PDB entry 6NBY | electron microscopy, 3.10 A resolution | chains H and I of the 18 polymer chains in the assembly

# Chain H
Protein: NAD(P)H-quinone oxidoreductase subunit H
From: Thermosynechococcus elongatus BP-1
Notes: EC 1.6.5.-
UniProtKB: Q8DJD9 (NDHH_THEEB); numbering as in UniProt (aligned over 1-394)
Amino-acid sequence (394 residues; row label = number of the first residue in the row):
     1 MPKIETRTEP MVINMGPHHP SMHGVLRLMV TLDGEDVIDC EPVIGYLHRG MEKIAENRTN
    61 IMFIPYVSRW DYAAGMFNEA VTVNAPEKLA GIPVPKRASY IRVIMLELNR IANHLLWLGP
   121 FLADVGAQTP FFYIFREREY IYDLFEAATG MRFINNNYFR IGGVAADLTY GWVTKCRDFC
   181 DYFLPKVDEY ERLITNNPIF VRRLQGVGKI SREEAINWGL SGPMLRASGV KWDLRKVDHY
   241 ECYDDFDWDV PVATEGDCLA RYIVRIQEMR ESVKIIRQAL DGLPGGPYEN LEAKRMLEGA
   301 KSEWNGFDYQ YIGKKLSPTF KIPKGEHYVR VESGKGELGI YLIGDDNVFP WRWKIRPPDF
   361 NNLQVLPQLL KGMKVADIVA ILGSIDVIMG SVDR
Not modelled in the structure: 1-2
Disulfide bonds: Cys176-Cys180
Small-molecule neighbours: 4Fe-4S cluster (SF4): Arg49, Arg69, Ile154

# Chain I
Protein: NAD(P)H-quinone oxidoreductase subunit I
From: Thermosynechococcus elongatus BP-1
Notes: EC 1.6.5.-
UniProtKB: Q8DL31 (NDHI_THEEB); residue numbers follow UniProt; this construct covers 1-196
Amino-acid sequence (196 residues; each row starts with the number of its first residue):
     1 MKFLNQITNY AKEAVQSAKY IGQGLSVTFD HMRRRPITVQ YPYEKLIPSE RFRGRIHFEF
    61 DKCIACEVCV RVCPINLPVV DWVFNKELKK KELKHYSIDF GVCIFCANCV EYCPTNCLSV
   121 TEEYELATYD RHELNYDSVA MGRIPYKVTQ DPMVTPIREF AYLPAGVMSG HDLPAGAQRA
   181 GERPEAIANT AKSSEN
Not modelled in the structure: 1-5, 190-196
Swiss-Prot annotation at these positions:
  - binding site ([4Fe-4S] cluster): Cys63, Cys66, Cys69, Cys73, Cys103, Cys106, Cys109, Cys113
Small-molecule neighbours:
  - 4Fe-4S cluster (SF4), molecule 1: Ile56, Cys73, Pro74, Leu77, Pro78, Ile98, Cys103, Ile104, Phe105, Cys106, Ala107, Asn108, Cys109
  - 4Fe-4S cluster (SF4), molecule 2: Phe58, Cys63, Ile64, Ala65, Cys66, Glu67, Val68, Cys69, Tyr96, Cys109, Tyr112, Cys113, Pro114, Thr115, Cys117, Leu118

# Interface between chain H and chain I
Contacting residue pairs (76; chain H residue first):
  Arg58(H) - Pro74(I)  hydrogen bond (side chain-backbone)
  Ile61(H) - Val72(I)  hydrophobic
  Ile61(H) - Asn108(I)  hydrogen bond (backbone-side chain)
  Ile61(H) - Tyr112(I)  hydrophobic
  Met62(H) - Arg71(I)
  Met62(H) - Val72(I)
  Met62(H) - Cys73(I)
  Met62(H) - Pro74(I)
  Met62(H) - Asn76(I)
  Pro65(H) - Pro74(I)  hydrophobic
  Pro65(H) - Ile104(I)  hydrophobic
  Pro65(H) - Cys106(I)  hydrophobic
  Tyr66(H) - Pro74(I)  hydrophobic
  Tyr66(H) - Ile75(I)
  Tyr133(H) - His31(I)  hydrogen bond
  Arg136(H) - Ile37(I)
  Tyr140(H) - Phe160(I)  hydrophobic
  Tyr140(H) - Met168(I)  hydrogen bond (side chain-backbone)
  Asp143(H) - Glu159(I)
  Asp143(H) - Phe160(I)
  Asp143(H) - Ala161(I)
  Leu144(H) - Phe160(I)  hydrophobic
  Leu144(H) - Ala161(I)  hydrophobic
  Glu146(H) - Ser49(I)  hydrogen bond (backbone-side chain)
  Glu146(H) - Phe52(I)
  Glu146(H) - Glu159(I)
  Ala147(H) - Arg51(I)
  Ala147(H) - Ala161(I)  hydrophobic
  Ala148(H) - Arg51(I)  hydrogen bond (backbone-side chain)
  Thr149(H) - Arg51(I)
  Gly150(H) - Arg51(I)
  Gly150(H) - Phe52(I)
  Gly150(H) - Arg53(I)
  Met151(H) - Arg53(I)
  Met151(H) - Phe105(I)
  Asn155(H) - Arg53(I)  hydrogen bond (backbone-side chain)
  Asn155(H) - Phe105(I)  hydrogen bond (side chain-backbone)
  Asn155(H) - Cys106(I)
  Asn156(H) - Arg53(I)
  Asn157(H) - Arg53(I)
  Asn157(H) - Cys106(I)  hydrogen bond (side chain-backbone)
  Asn157(H) - Asn108(I)
  Arg160(H) - Glu111(I)  salt bridge
  Ala166(H) - Arg51(I)
  Asp167(H) - Arg51(I)  hydrogen bond (backbone-side chain)
  Leu168(H) - Arg51(I)  hydrogen bond (backbone-side chain)
  Thr169(H) - Glu50(I)
  Thr169(H) - Arg51(I)
  Thr169(H) - Gln178(I)
  Tyr170(H) - Ala180(I)
  Tyr170(H) - Glu182(I)
  Gly171(H) - Ala161(I)
  Gly171(H) - Gln178(I)
  Thr174(H) - Arg179(I)
  Lys175(H) - Phe160(I)
  Lys175(H) - Ala161(I)
  Lys175(H) - Leu163(I)
  Lys175(H) - Pro164(I)  hydrogen bond (side chain-backbone)
  Lys175(H) - Val167(I)  hydrogen bond (side chain-backbone)
  Asp178(H) - Pro164(I)
  Asp178(H) - Ala165(I)
  Asp178(H) - Gly166(I)  hydrogen bond (side chain-backbone)
  Asp178(H) - Met168(I)
  Phe179(H) - Phe160(I)  hydrophobic
  Tyr182(H) - Met168(I)  hydrophobic
  Asn197(H) - Tyr20(I)
  Glu289(H) - Ala180(I)
  Glu289(H) - Gly181(I)
  Glu289(H) - Glu185(I)
  Asn290(H) - Glu185(I)
  Glu292(H) - Arg183(I)
  Ala293(H) - Arg183(I)
  Ala293(H) - Glu185(I)
  Met296(H) - Arg183(I)  hydrogen bond
  Lys315(H) - Tyr112(I)
  Pro318(H) - Val72(I)  hydrophobic
Interface residues without a listed pair, chain H (44 interface residues in all): Arg69, Tyr158, Trp172, Leu297, Leu316
Interface residues without a listed pair, chain I (38 interface residues in all): Tyr162, Asn189

# Summary
Chain H and chain I form an interface of 44 and 38 residues respectively, with 15 hydrogen bonds and 1 salt
bridge. Polar contacts include Arg160(H)-Glu111(I), Arg58(H)-Pro74(I) and Ile61(H)-Asn108(I). Bound to chain
H: 4Fe-4S cluster. Chain I binds 4Fe-4S cluster.
Here chain H is NAD(P)H-quinone oxidoreductase subunit H and chain I is NAD(P)H-quinone oxidoreductase subunit
I, both from Thermosynechococcus elongatus BP-1. Entry 6NBY (T.elongatus NDH (composite model)) was determined
by electron microscopy, deposited together with 6NBQ and 6NBX.
